1HUG - chain A; structure by X-ray diffraction, 2.00 A resolution.

[Chain A]
Name: Carbonic anhydrase I
From: Homo sapiens
Notes: EC 4.2.1.1
Reference sequence: P00915 (CAH1_HUMAN); numbering as in UniProt (aligned over 1-260)
Sequence (260 residues; numbered 1 to 260; the number before each row is that of its first residue):
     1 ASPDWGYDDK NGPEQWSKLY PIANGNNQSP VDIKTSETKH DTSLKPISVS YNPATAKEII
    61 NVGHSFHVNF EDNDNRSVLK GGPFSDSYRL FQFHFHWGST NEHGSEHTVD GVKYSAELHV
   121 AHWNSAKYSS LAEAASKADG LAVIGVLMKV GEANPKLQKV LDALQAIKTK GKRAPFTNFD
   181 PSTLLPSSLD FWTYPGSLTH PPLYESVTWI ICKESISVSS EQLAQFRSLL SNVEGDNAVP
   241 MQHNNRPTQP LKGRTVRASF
Disordered / not traced: 1-4
Curated features (UniProtKB/Swiss-Prot):
  - natural variant: V143 (A143V: this construct carries the variant), R254 (G254R: In Guam; this construct carries the variant)
Metal / ion sites: Zn2+: H94, H96, H119
Small-molecule neighbours:
  - gold (i) cyanide ion (AUC), molecule 1: P53, A54, N178
  - gold (i) cyanide ion (AUC), molecule 2: F91, H94, H119, A121, L131, L141, V143, L198

[Overview]
Bound to chain A: gold (i) cyanide ion. The Zn2+ site is built by H94, H96 and H119.
Chain A is Carbonic anhydrase I (Homo sapiens); the structure, Differences in anionic inhibition of Human
Carbonic Anhydrase I revealed from the structures of iodide and ..., was determined by X-ray diffraction,
deposited together with 1HUH.
